Entry 3IMV (X-ray diffraction, 1.47 A resolution); this record covers chains A and B.

[Chain A (and B)]
Molecule: Transthyretin
Source organism: Homo sapiens
Notes: chain B of this document is another copy of the same molecule, construct and numbering; everything in this record applies to it too
UniProtKB: P02766 (TTHY_HUMAN); residues 1-127 here correspond to UniProt positions 21-147 (UniProt number = residue number + 20)
Amino-acid sequence (127 residues; each row starts with the number of its first residue):
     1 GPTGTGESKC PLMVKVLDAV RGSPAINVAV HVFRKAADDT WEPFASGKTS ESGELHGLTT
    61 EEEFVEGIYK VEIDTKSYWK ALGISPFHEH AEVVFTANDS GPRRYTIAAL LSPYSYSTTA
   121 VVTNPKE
Not modelled in the structure: 1-10, 126-127 (chain B: 1-10, 125-127)
UniProt features mapped onto this chain:
  - binding site (L-thyroxine): K15, E54, S117
  - modified residue: C10 (Sulfocysteine), E42 (4-carboxyglutamate), S52 (Phosphoserine)
  - glycosylation: N98 (N-linked (GlcNAc...) asparagine)
Ligand contacts: IW5 (4-[(E)-2-(4-aminophenyl)ethenyl]-2,6-dibromoaniline): K15, L17, E54, A108, A109, L110, S117, T118, T119
From the paper describing this entry:
  - binding site for IW5: L17, A108, L110, S117

[How chain A and chain B interact]
Contacting residue pairs - 39 pairs, chain A then chain B:
  F87(A) - F95(B)  hydrophobic
  F87(A) - T96(B)
  F87(A) - Y105(B)  hydrophobic
  F87(A) - I107(B)  hydrophobic
  F87(A) - A120(B)  hydrophobic
  F87(A) - V122(B)  hydrophobic
  H88(A) - V93(B)
  H88(A) - V94(B)
  E89(A) - V94(B)  hydrogen bond (backbone-backbone)
  E89(A) - T96(B)  hydrogen bond
  H90(A) - V94(B)
  E92(A) - E92(B)
  E92(A) - V94(B)
  E92(A) - Y116(B)  hydrogen bond (backbone-side chain)
  V93(A) - H88(B)
  V94(A) - H88(B)
  V94(A) - E89(B)  hydrogen bond (backbone-backbone)
  V94(A) - H90(B)
  V94(A) - E92(B)
  F95(A) - F87(B)  hydrophobic
  T96(A) - E89(B)  hydrogen bond
  Y105(A) - F87(B)  hydrophobic
  I107(A) - F87(B)  hydrophobic
  Y114(A) - T119(B)  hydrogen bond (backbone-side chain)
  Y114(A) - A120(B)  hydrogen bond (backbone-backbone)
  S115(A) - T118(B)  hydrogen bond (side chain-backbone)
  S115(A) - T119(B)
  Y116(A) - E92(B)  hydrogen bond (side chain-backbone)
  Y116(A) - S117(B)
  Y116(A) - T118(B)  hydrogen bond (backbone-backbone)
  S117(A) - Y116(B)
  S117(A) - S117(B)  hydrogen bond
  T118(A) - S115(B)  hydrogen bond (backbone-side chain)
  T118(A) - Y116(B)  hydrogen bond (backbone-backbone)
  T119(A) - Y114(B)  hydrogen bond (side chain-backbone)
  T119(A) - S115(B)
  A120(A) - F87(B)  hydrophobic
  A120(A) - Y114(B)  hydrogen bond (backbone-backbone)
  V122(A) - F87(B)  hydrophobic
Other interface residues (no listed pair), chain A (21 interface residues in all): I68, K76
Other interface residues (no listed pair), chain B (22 interface residues in all): I68, K70, K76

[In short]
21 residues of chain A face 22 of chain B across their interface, with 15 hydrogen bonds. Among the polar
pairs are E89(A)-T96(B), E92(A)-Y116(B) and Y114(A)-T119(B). Chain A binds compound IW5. From UniProt: 3
L-thyroxine-binding residues on chain A. The paper reports a binding site for IW5 at L17(A), A108(A) and
L110(A) among others.
Both chains are Transthyretin (Homo sapiens). Entry 3IMV (Transthyretin in complex with
(E)-4-(4-aminostyryl)-2,6-dibromoaniline) was determined by X-ray diffraction (same publication as 3IMR, 3IMS,
3IMT, 3IMU and 3IMW).
